Entry 9DRV (X-ray diffraction, 2.46 A resolution); this record covers chains C and E of the 6 polymer chains in the assembly.

# Chain C
Molecule: tRNA(phe)
Sequence (77 nucleotides; row label = number of the first residue in the row):
     1 GGCCAGGUAG CUCAGUCGGU AUGAGCGUCC GCCUGAAAAG CGGAAGGUCG GCGGUUCGAU
    61 CCCGCCCCUG GCCACCA
Unresolved in the structure: 72-77

# Chain E
Name: Phenylalanine--tRNA ligase beta subunit
Organism: Mycobacterium tuberculosis H37Rv
Notes: EC 6.1.1.20
UniProtKB: P9WFU1 (SYFB_MYCTU); residue numbers follow UniProt; this construct covers 1-831
Amino-acid sequence (835 residues; numbered -3 to 831; the number before each row is that of its first residue; numbers below 1 keep their minus sign (Gln-3 is residue -3)):
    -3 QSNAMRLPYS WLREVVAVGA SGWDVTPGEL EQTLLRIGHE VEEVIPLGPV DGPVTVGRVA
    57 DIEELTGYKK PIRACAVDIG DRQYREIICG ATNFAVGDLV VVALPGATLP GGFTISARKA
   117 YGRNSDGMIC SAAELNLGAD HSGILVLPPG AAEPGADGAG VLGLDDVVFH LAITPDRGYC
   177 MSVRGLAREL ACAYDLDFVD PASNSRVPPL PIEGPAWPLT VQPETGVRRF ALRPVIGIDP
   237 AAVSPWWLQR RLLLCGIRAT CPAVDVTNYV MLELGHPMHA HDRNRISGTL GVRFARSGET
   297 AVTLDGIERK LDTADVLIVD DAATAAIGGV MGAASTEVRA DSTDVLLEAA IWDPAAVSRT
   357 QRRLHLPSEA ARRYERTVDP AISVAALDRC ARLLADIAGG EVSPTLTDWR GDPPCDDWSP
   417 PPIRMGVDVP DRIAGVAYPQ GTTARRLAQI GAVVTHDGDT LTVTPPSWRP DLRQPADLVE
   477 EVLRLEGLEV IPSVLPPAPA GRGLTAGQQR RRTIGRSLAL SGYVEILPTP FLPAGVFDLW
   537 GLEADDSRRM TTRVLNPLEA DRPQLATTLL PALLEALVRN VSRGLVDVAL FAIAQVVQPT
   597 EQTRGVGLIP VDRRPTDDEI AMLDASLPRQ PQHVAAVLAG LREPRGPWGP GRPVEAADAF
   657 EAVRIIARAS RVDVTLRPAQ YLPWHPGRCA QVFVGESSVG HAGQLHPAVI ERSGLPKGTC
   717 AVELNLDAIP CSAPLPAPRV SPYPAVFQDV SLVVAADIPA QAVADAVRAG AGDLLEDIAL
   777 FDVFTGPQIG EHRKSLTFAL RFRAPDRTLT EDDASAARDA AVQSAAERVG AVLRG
Unresolved in the structure: -3, 61-68, 112-121
Sequence notes: expression tag (-3 to 0)
Bound ions: Mg2+: Glu476 (shared with 1 residue of chain D)
Reported in the primary citation:
  - catalytic residues: Thr263, Asn264, Ser364 (proposed by the authors, not directly observed)
  - specificity-determining residues: Gly325, Glu344 (proposed by the authors, not directly observed)

# Chain C / chain E interface
Residue-residue contacts (42):
  G10(C) with Pro740(E), base contact
  C11(C) with Pro738(E), hydrogen bond to the sugar; Tyr739(E), sugar contact; Pro740(E), base contact
  U12(C) with Pro738(E), sugar contact; Tyr739(E), sugar contact
  G25(C) with Pro740(E), base contact; Thr804(E), hydrogen bond to the base; Leu805(E), hydrogen bond to the sugar; Thr806(E), phosphate contact
  C26(C) with Pro740(E), sugar contact; Ala741(E), hydrogen bond to the sugar; Val742(E), phosphate contact; Thr804(E), sugar contact; Leu805(E), sugar contact; Thr806(E), phosphate contact; Glu807(E), hydrogen bond to the phosphate
  G27(C) with Ala741(E), sugar contact; Val742(E), phosphate contact; Phe743(E), hydrogen bond to the phosphate; Glu807(E), phosphate contact
  U28(C) with Phe743(E), phosphate contact
  G35(C) with Asp778(E), hydrogen bond to the base; Phe780(E), stacking on the base; Gln784(E), sugar contact; Ser791(E), base contact; Arg830(E), hydrogen bond to the base
  A36(C) with Ser747(E), hydrogen bond to the base; Asp778(E), base contact; Thr793(E), hydrogen bond to the base; Arg830(E), base contact
  A37(C) with Asp745(E), hydrogen bond to the sugar; Ser747(E), hydrogen bond to the base; Phe777(E), sugar contact; Thr793(E), base contact
  A38(C) with Gln744(E), sugar contact; Asp745(E), hydrogen bond to the sugar
  A39(C) with Gln744(E), sugar contact; Glu807(E), sugar contact; Ser811(E), phosphate contact; Arg814(E), hydrogen bond to the sugar
  G40(C) with Glu807(E), phosphate contact
Interface residues without a listed pair, chain C (14 interface residues in all): U34
Interface residues without a listed pair, chain E (24 interface residues in all): Val746, Asp808

# Summary
14 residues of chain C and 24 residues of chain E are in contact; the contacts include 14 hydrogen bonds and 1
aromatic stacking contact. Polar contacts include G25(C)-Thr804(E), G35(C)-Asp778(E) and G35(C)-Arg830(E).
From the paper: catalytic residues Thr263(E), Asn264(E) and Ser364(E); specificity determinants Gly325(E) and
Glu344(E).
Chain C is tRNA(phe) and chain E is Phenylalanine--tRNA ligase beta subunit (Mycobacterium tuberculosis
H37Rv); the structure, Crystal structure of M. tuberculosis PheRS-tRNA complex bound to inhibitor D-004, was
determined by X-ray diffraction (same publication as 9DRT, 9DSX, 9DTF and 9DRS).
